PDB entry 6WGV | X-ray diffraction, 2.15 A resolution | chain A

[Chain A]
Protein: Corrinoid adenosyltransferase
Organism: Mycobacterium tuberculosis
Notes: EC 2.5.1.17
UniProt: A0A045JVI3 (A0A045JVI3_MYCTX); residues 1-193 here = UniProt positions 1-193
Amino-acid sequence (196 residues; row label = number of the first residue in the row; numbers below 1 keep their minus sign (Gly-2 is residue -2)):
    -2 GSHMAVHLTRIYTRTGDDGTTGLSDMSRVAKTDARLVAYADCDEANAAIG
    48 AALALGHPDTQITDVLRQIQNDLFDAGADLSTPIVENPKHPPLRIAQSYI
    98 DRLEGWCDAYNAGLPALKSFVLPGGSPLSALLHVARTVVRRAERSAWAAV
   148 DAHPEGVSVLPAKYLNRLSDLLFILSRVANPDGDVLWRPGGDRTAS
Unresolved in the structure: -2 to 14, 188-193
Differences from the reference sequence: expression tag (-2 to 0)
Bound ions: Mg2+: Asn163 (together with triphosphate)
Residues lining bound ligands:
  - triphosphate (3PO): Thr17, Thr18, Lys28, Arg137, Glu140, Asn163, Asp167
  - triphosphate: Thr17, Thr18, Lys28, Arg137, Glu140, Asn163, Asp167
  - 5'-deoxyadenosine (5AD): Thr18, Gly19, Lys28, Leu33, Tyr36, Ala37, Arg137, Glu140, Arg141
  - cobalamin (B12): Gly19, Leu20, Ser21, Met23, Tyr36, Ala37, Asp40, Leu70, Phe71, Gly74, Ala75, Ser78, Leu90, Leu114, Lys115, Ser116, Phe117, Val118, Pro120, His130, Arg133, Arg137, Ser166, Asp167, Phe170, Trp184, Pro186

[In short]
Chain A binds cobalamin, 5'-deoxyadenosine and triphosphate.
Chain A is Corrinoid adenosyltransferase (Mycobacterium tuberculosis); the structure, Mycobacterium
tuberculosis pduO-type ATP:cobalamin adenosyltransferase bound to adenosylcobalamin and PPPi, was determined
by X-ray diffraction together with 6WGS, 6WGU and 6WH5 from the same study.
